Entry 3HMG (X-ray diffraction, 2.90 A resolution); this record covers chains A and C of the 6 polymer chains in the assembly.

[Chain A (and C)]
Protein: Hemagglutinin
Source organism: Influenza A virus
Notes: chain C of this document is another copy of the same molecule, construct and numbering; everything in this record applies to it too
UniProt: P03437 (HEMA_IAAIC); residues 1-328 here correspond to UniProt positions 17-344 (UniProt number = residue number + 16)
Amino-acid sequence (328 residues; numbered 1 to 328; the number before each row is that of its first residue):
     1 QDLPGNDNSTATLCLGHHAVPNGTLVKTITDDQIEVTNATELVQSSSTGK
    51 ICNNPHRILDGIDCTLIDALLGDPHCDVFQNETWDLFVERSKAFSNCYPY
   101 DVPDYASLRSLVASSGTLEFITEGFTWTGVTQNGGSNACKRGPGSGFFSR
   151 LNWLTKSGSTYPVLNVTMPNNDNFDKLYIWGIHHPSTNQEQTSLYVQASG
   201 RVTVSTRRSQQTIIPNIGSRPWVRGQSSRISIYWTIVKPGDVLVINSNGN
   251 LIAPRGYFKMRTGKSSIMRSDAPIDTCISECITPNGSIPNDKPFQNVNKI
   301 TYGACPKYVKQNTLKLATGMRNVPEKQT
Cystine bridges: Cys-52/Cys-277, Cys-64/Cys-76, Cys-97/Cys-139, Cys-281/Cys-305
Glycans and other covalent adducts: N-acetylglucosamine (NAG) linked to Asn-38, Asn-81, Asn-285; glycan linked to Asn-165
Sequence notes: conflict Gln-226 (Leu242 in P03437)
Curated features (UniProtKB/Swiss-Prot):
  - glycosylation (N-linked (GlcNAc...) asparagine): Asn-8, Asn-22, Asn-38, Asn-81, Asn-165, Asn-285

[Chain A / chain C interface]
Contacting residue pairs (23):
  Asp-101(A) with Gln-210(C), hydrogen bond
  His-184(A) with Gln-210(C), hydrogen bond
  Asn-216(A) with Gln-210(C); Thr-212(C), hydrogen bond
  Ile-217(A) with Arg-201(C), hydrogen bond (backbone-side chain); Thr-203(C)
  Gly-218(A) with Asn-246(C)
  Ser-219(A) with Asn-165(C), hydrogen bond; Ser-205(C); Val-244(C); Asn-246(C), hydrogen bond
  Arg-220(A) with Thr-203(C); Ser-205(C); Gln-210(C), hydrogen bond; Thr-212(C)
  Pro-221(A) with Ser-205(C); Thr-206(C); Arg-207(C); Val-242(C), hydrophobic; Val-244(C), hydrophobic
  Trp-222(A) with Arg-207(C), hydrogen bond (backbone-side chain)
  Val-223(A) with Arg-207(C)
  Ser-231(A) with Gln-210(C), hydrogen bond
Interface residues without a listed pair, chain A (13 interface residues in all): Asn-188, Arg-229

[In short]
13 residues of chain A and 11 residues of chain C are in contact; the contacts include 9 hydrogen bonds. Among
the polar pairs are Asp-101(A)/Gln-210(C), His-184(A)/Gln-210(C) and Asn-216(A)/Thr-212(C).
N-acetylglucosamine is covalently linked to Asn-38(A), Asn-81(A) and Asn-285(A).
Both chains are Hemagglutinin (Influenza A virus). Entry 3HMG (Refinement of the influenza virus hemagglutinin
by simulated annealing) was determined by X-ray diffraction together with 2HMG, 4HMG and 5HMG from the same
study.
